Entry 8UCS (electron microscopy, 2.40 A resolution); this record covers chains A and D of the 10 polymer chains in the assembly.

Chain A:
Name: OmpA family protein
Organism: Clostridium sporogenes
UniProtKB: J7SFK3 (J7SFK3_CLOS1); residue numbers follow UniProt; this construct covers 1-251
Chain sequence (290 residues; numbered 1 to 290; the number before each row is that of its first residue):
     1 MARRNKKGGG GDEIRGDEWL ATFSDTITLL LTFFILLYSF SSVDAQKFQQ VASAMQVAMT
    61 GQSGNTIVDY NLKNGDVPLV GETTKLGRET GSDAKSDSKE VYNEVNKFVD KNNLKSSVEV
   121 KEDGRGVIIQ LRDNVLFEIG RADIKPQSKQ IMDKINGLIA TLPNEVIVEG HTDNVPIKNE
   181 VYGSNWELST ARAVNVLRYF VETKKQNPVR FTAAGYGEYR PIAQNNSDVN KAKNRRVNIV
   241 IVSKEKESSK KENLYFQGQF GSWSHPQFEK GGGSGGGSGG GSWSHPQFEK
Not modelled in the structure: 1-15, 61-290
Construct notes: expression tag (252-290)

Chain D:
Name: Motility protein A
Organism: Clostridium sporogenes
UniProtKB: A0A7U4JQH9 (A0A7U4JQH9_CLOSG); residue numbers follow UniProt; this construct covers 1-262
Chain sequence (262 residues; row label = number of the first residue in the row):
     1 MKKRDILTPI GFVLCFGLVL WGMASGGSNL KVFWDVASVF ITIGGSMAAM LITYPMDEFK
    61 RLLIVIRQTF KDNGMSNIDV IQNFVDLSRK ARREGLLSLE DAINNLTDDY MKKGLRMVVD
   121 GIEPETIREI MELEIDEMEK RHKSGADMLK TWGGYAPAFG MVGTLIGLIQ MLANLTDSST
   181 IASGMGKALI TTFYGSLMAN AVFNPMGANL MFKSGVEATT REMVLEGVLA IQSGVNPRIM
   241 EEKLVSYLSP PERQAYSKVQ VS
Not modelled in the structure: 1-2, 260-262

How chain A and chain D interact:
Residue-residue contacts (19; chain A residue first):
  Glu18(A) with Asn204(D), hydrogen bond
  Asp25(A) with Gly160(D); Met161(D), hydrogen bond (side chain-backbone); Thr164(D), hydrogen bond; Thr192(D), hydrogen bond
  Leu29(A) with Thr164(D); Ala188(D), hydrophobic; Leu189(D), hydrophobic; Thr192(D)
  Thr32(A) with Leu168(D); Met171(D); Met185(D)
  Phe33(A) with Met185(D), hydrophobic; Leu189(D), hydrophobic
  Ile35(A) with Leu172(D), hydrophobic
  Leu36(A) with Met171(D), hydrophobic; Leu175(D), hydrophobic; Ile181(D), hydrophobic
  Ser39(A) with Leu175(D)
Other interface residues (no listed pair), chain A (11 interface residues in all): Thr22, Thr28, Phe40
Other interface residues (no listed pair), chain D (15 interface residues in all): Pro157, Ser196

In short:
11 residues of chain A face 15 of chain D across their interface, with 4 hydrogen bonds. Polar contacts
include Glu18(A)-Asn204(D), Asp25(A)-Met161(D) and Asp25(A)-Thr164(D).
Here chain A is OmpA family protein and chain D is Motility protein A, both from Clostridium sporogenes. Entry
8UCS (Cryo-EM structure of the flagellar MotAB stator bound to FliG) was determined by electron microscopy,
deposited together with 8UMD, 8UMX, 8UOX and 8UPL.
